5DRS - chain A; structure by X-ray diffraction, 1.10 A resolution.

== Chain A ==
Name: Carbonic anhydrase 2
From: Homo sapiens
Notes: EC 4.2.1.1; fragment: human carbonic anhydrase II
UniProtKB: P00918 (CAH2_HUMAN); the author numbering skips numbers that UniProt does not, so the offset changes along the chain: 1-125 = UniProt 1-125; 127-261 = UniProt 126-260
Amino-acid sequence (260 residues; row label = number of the first residue in the row; note: 1 number in that range is skipped by the numbering (no residue carries it; nothing is unmodelled there)):
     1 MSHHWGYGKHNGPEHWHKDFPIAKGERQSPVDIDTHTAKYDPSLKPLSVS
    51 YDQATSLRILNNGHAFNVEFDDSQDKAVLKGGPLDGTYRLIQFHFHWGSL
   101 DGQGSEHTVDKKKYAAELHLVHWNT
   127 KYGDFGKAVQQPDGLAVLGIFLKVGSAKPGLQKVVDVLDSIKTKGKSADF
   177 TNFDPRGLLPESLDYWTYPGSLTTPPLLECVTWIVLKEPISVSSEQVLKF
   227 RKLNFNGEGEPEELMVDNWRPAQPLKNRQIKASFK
Not modelled in the structure: 1-3
Ion coordination: Zn2+: His94, His96, His119 (together with 5EF)
Residues lining bound ligands:
  - 5EF (3-[(1S)-2,3-dihydro-1H-inden-1-ylamino]-2,5,6-trifluoro-4-[(2-hydroxyethyl)sulfonyl]benzenesulfonamide): Asn62, His64, Asn67, Ile91, Gln92, His94, His96, Glu106, His119, Val121, Phe131, Val143, Ser197, Leu198, Thr199, Thr200, Pro201, Pro202, Trp209
  - bicine (BCN): Lys149, Lys213, Glu214, Pro215
UniProt features mapped onto this chain:
  - active site: His64 (Proton donor/acceptor)
  - binding site (Zn(2+)): His94, His96, His119
  - binding site (substrate): Thr199, Thr200
  - site: Tyr7 (Fine-tunes the proton-transfer properties of H-64), Asn62 (Fine-tunes the proton-transfer properties of H-64), Asn67 (Fine-tunes the proton-transfer properties of H-64), Gln92 (Involved in the binding of some activators, including histamine and L-histidine)
  - modified residue: Ser2 (N-acetylserine), Ser166 (Phosphoserine), Ser173 (Phosphoserine)

== Summary ==
Ligands of chain A: bicine and compound 5EF. The Zn2+ site is built by His94, His96 and His119. Curated
annotation (UniProt) lists active-site residue His64, 3 Zn2+-binding residues and substrate-binding residues
Thr199 and Thr200.
Chain A is Carbonic anhydrase 2 (Homo sapiens); the structure, Crystal structure of human carbonic
anhydraseisozyme II with
3-[(1S)-2,3-Dihydro-1H-inden-1-ylamino]-2,5,6-trifluoro-4-[(2-hydroxyethyl)sulfonyl]benzenesulfonamide, was
determined by X-ray diffraction, deposited together with 5EHE, 5E2M, 5E2N, 5DOG and 5DOH.
